5XLO - chains A and K of the 9 polymer chains in the assembly; structure by electron microscopy, 3.80 A resolution.

[Chain A]
Protein: CRISPR-associated protein Csy3
Source organism: Pseudomonas aeruginosa (strain UCBPP-PA14)
Reference sequence: Q02MM1 (CSY3_PSEAB); numbering as in UniProt (aligned over 1-342)
Sequence (342 residues; row label = number of the first residue in the row):
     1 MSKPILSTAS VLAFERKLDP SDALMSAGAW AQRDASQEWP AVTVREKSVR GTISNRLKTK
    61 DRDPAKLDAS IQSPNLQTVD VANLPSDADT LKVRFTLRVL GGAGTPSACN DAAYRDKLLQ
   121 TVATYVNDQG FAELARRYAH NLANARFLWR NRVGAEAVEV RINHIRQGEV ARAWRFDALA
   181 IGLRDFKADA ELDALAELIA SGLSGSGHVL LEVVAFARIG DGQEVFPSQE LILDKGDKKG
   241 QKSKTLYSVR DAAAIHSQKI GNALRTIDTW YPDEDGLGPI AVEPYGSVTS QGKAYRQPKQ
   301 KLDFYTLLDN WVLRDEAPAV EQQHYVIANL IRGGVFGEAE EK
Not modelled in the structure: 1-14, 54-92, 341-342

[Chain K]
Molecule: crRNA with 32nt spacer sequence
Source organism: Pseudomonas aeruginosa
Sequence (60 nucleotides; each row starts with the number of its first residue; numbers below 1 keep their minus sign (C-7 is residue -7)):
    -7 CUAAGAAAUU CACGGCGGGC UUGAUGUCCG CGUCUACCUG GUUCACUGCC GUGUAGGCAG
Not modelled in the structure: -7 to -6, 33-52

[Chain A / chain K interface]
Contacting residue pairs (22):
  Ala23(A) - U27(K)  base contact
  Leu24(A) - A28(K)  sugar contact
  Met25(A) - U27(K)  sugar contact
  Met25(A) - A28(K)  phosphate contact
  Ser26(A) - A28(K)  phosphate contact
  Leu118(A) - U27(K)  base contact
  Glu159(A) - C30(K)  base contact
  Lys239(A) - U31(K)  hydrogen bond to the sugar
  Lys239(A) - G32(K)  phosphate contact
  Gly240(A) - U31(K)  base contact
  Gln241(A) - U31(K)  base contact
  Thr266(A) - U31(K)  hydrogen bond to the phosphate
  Asp268(A) - C29(K)  base contact
  Asp268(A) - C30(K)  phosphate contact
  Asp268(A) - U31(K)  phosphate contact
  Thr269(A) - C30(K)  sugar contact
  Thr269(A) - U31(K)  phosphate contact
  Thr269(A) - G32(K)  phosphate contact
  Pro272(A) - C30(K)  phosphate contact
  Lys293(A) - C30(K)  salt bridge to the phosphate
  Gln300(A) - C30(K)  base contact
  Glu340(A) - C29(K)  phosphate contact
Interface residues without a listed pair, chain A (18 interface residues in all): Lys117, Tyr271

[Summary]
The interface between chain A and chain K involves 18 residues on one side and 6 on the other; the contacts
include 2 hydrogen bonds and 1 salt bridge. Polar contacts include Lys239(A)-U31(K), Thr266(A)-U31(K) and
Lys293(A)-C30(K).
Chain A is CRISPR-associated protein Csy3 (Pseudomonas aeruginosa (strain UCBPP-PA14)) and chain K is crRNA
with 32nt spacer sequence (Pseudomonas aeruginosa); the structure, Anti-CRISPR proteins AcrF1/2 bound to Csy
surveillance complex with a 32nt spacer crRNA backbone region, was determined by electron microscopy,
deposited together with 5XLP.
